Entry 6YB9 (X-ray diffraction, 2.41 A resolution); this record covers chains A and B.

[Chain A (and B)]
Protein: Multifunctional protein ADE2
Organism: Homo sapiens
Notes: EC 6.3.2.6, 4.1.1.21; chain B of this document is another copy of the same molecule, construct and numbering; everything in this record applies to it too
UniProtKB: P22234 (PUR6_HUMAN); residues 1-425 here = UniProt positions 1-425
Sequence (425 residues; numbered 1 to 425; the number before each row is that of its first residue):
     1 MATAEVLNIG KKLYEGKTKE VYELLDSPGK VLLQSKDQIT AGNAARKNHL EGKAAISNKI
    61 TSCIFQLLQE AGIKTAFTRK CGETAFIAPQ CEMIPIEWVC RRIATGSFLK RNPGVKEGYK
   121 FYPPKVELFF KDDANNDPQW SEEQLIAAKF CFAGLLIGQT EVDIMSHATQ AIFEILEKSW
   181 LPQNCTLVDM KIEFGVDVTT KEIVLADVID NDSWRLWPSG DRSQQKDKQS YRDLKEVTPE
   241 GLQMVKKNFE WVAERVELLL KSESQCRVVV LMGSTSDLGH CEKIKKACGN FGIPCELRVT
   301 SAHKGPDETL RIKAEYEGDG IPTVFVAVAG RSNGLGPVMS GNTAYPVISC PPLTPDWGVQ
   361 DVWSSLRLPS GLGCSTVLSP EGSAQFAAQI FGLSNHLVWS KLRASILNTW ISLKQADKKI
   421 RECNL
Not modelled in the structure: 1-6
Swiss-Prot annotation at these positions:
  - region: Lys261 to Cys266 (Linker)
  - binding site (CO2): Ser332
  - modified residue: Ala2 (N-acetylalanine), Tyr22 (Phosphotyrosine), Ser27 (Phosphoserine), Lys36 (N6-acetyllysine), Ser107 (Phosphoserine), Thr238 (Phosphothreonine), Lys247 (N6-acetyllysine), Ser274 (Phosphoserine)
  - natural variant: Lys53 (K53R: In PAICSD; uncertain significance)
  - mutagenesis: His303 (H303Y: Loss of phosphoribosylaminoimidazole carboxylase activity), Ser332 (S332A: Loss of phosphoribosylaminoimidazole carboxylase activity), Gly334 (G334A: Loss of phosphoribosylaminoimidazole carboxylase activity), Ser400 (S400A: No effect on phosphoribosylaminoimidazole carboxylase activity)
Ion coordination: Mg2+: Glu97, Asp137 (together with saicar)
Small-molecule neighbours:
  - AMP-PNP (ANP; phosphoaminophosphonic acid-adenylate ester): Tyr14, Gly16, Lys17, Thr18, Lys19, Val21, Val31, Leu33, Ala76, Ala88, Pro89, Gln90, Cys91, Met93, Lys131, Glu193, Ala206, Asp207
  - saicar (OK8; (2S)-2-[[5-azanyl-1-[(2R,3R,4S,5R)-3,4-bis(oxidanyl)-5-(phosphonooxymethyl)oxolan-2-yl]imidazol-4-yl]car bonylamino]butanedioic acid): Lys17, Thr40, Ala41, Gly42, Glu97, Val99, Arg101, Thr105, Gly106, Ser107, Phe108, Phe129, Asp137, Asp189, Met190, Lys191, Asp212, Ser213, Trp214, Arg215, Lys228, Arg232
From the paper describing this entry:
  - binding site for saicar: Glu97, Asp212
  - binding site for AMP-PNP: Tyr14, Gly16, Lys17 to Lys19, Val21, Val31, Leu33, Ala88, Gln90, Met93
  - conformationally variable residues (loop rearrangement, side-chain flip): Leu13 to Glu15
  - catalytic residues: Glu97, Lys131, Lys191, Glu193 (citing earlier work)

[Interface between chain A and chain B]
Pairs across the interface (68):
  Arg102(A) with Gly318(B)
  Tyr122(A) with Ala314(B); Glu315(B); Gly318(B); Asp319(B)
  Pro123(A) with Ala314(B)
  Lys178(A) with Tyr345(B), hydrogen bond
  Ala314(A) with Tyr122(B); Pro123(B)
  Glu315(A) with Tyr122(B)
  Gly318(A) with Arg102(B); Tyr122(B)
  Thr323(A) with Leu393(B)
  Gly341(A) with Ile406(B)
  Thr343(A) with Ile406(B)
  Ala344(A) with Gln389(B); Trp399(B); Leu402(B); Ile406(B)
  Tyr345(A) with Lys178(B), hydrogen bond; Leu393(B), hydrophobic; Trp399(B)
  Pro346(A) with Phe386(B), hydrophobic; Gln389(B); Leu393(B)
  Val347(A) with Phe386(B)
  Val362(A) with Trp363(B), hydrophobic
  Trp363(A) with Val362(B), hydrophobic
  Leu366(A) with Leu366(B), hydrophobic; Leu378(B)
  Gly371(A) with Gln385(B), hydrogen bond (backbone-side chain)
  Leu372(A) with Gly382(B); Gln385(B)
  Gly373(A) with Gly382(B); Gln385(B); Phe386(B)
  Ser375(A) with Thr376(B); Val377(B); Phe386(B)
  Thr376(A) with Ser375(B); Thr376(B), hydrogen bond (backbone-backbone)
  Val377(A) with Ser375(B)
  Leu378(A) with Leu366(B)
  Gly382(A) with Leu372(B); Gly373(B)
  Gln385(A) with Gly371(B), hydrogen bond (side chain-backbone); Leu372(B); Gly373(B)
  Phe386(A) with Pro346(B), hydrophobic; Val347(B); Gly373(B); Ser375(B); Phe386(B), hydrophobic
  Gln389(A) with Ala344(B); Pro346(B)
  Ile390(A) with Ile390(B), hydrophobic; Leu393(B), hydrophobic
  Leu393(A) with Thr323(B); Tyr345(B), hydrophobic; Ile390(B), hydrophobic; Phe391(B), hydrophobic
  Ser394(A) with Ser394(B), hydrogen bond
  Trp399(A) with Ala344(B); Tyr345(B)
  Leu402(A) with Ala344(B)
  Ile406(A) with Gly341(B); Thr343(B); Ala344(B)
Other interface residues (no listed pair), chain A (48 interface residues in all): Leu181, Arg311, Glu317, Asp319, Gly320, Pro322, Val324, Asn342, Ile348, Val359, Arg367, Cys374, Phe391, Arg403
Other interface residues (no listed pair), chain B (47 interface residues in all): Leu181, Arg311, Gly320, Pro322, Val324, Asn342, Ile348, Val359, Arg367, Cys374, Arg403

[Overview]
Chain A and chain B form an interface of 48 and 47 residues respectively; the contacts include 6 hydrogen
bonds. Polar pairs include Lys178(A)-Tyr345(B), Gly371(A)-Gln385(B) and Ser394(A)-Ser394(B). Ligands of chain
A: AMP-PNP and saicar. The paper reports catalytic residues Glu97(A), Lys131(A) and Lys191(A) among others; a
binding site for AMP-PNP at Tyr14(A), Gly16(A) and Lys17(A) among others.
Both chains are Multifunctional protein ADE2 (Homo sapiens). Entry 6YB9 (Human octameric PAICS in complex with
SAICAR, AMP-PNP, and magnesium) was determined by X-ray diffraction (same publication as 6YB8).
